PDB entry 4JHV | X-ray diffraction, 1.60 A resolution | chain A

# Chain A
Name: Laccase
Organism: Coriolopsis caperata
Sequence (496 residues; numbered 1 to 496; the number before each row is that of its first residue):
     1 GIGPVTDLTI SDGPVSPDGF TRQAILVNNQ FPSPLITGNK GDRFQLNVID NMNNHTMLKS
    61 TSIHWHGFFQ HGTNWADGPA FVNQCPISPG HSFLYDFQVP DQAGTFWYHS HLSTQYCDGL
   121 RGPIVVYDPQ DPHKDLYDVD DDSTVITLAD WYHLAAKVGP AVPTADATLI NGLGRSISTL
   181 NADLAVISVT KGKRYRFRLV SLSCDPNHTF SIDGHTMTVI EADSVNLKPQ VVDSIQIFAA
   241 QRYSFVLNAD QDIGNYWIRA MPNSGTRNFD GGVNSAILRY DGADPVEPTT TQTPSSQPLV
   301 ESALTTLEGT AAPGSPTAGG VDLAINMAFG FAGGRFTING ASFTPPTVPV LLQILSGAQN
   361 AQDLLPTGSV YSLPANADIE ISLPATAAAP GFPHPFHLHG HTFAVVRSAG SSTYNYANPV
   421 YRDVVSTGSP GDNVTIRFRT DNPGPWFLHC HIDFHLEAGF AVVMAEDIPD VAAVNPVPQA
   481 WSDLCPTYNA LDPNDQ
Disulfides: Cys85-Cys485, Cys117-Cys204
Glycans and other covalent adducts: N-acetylglucosamine (NAG) linked to Asn54, Asn433
Bound ions: Cu ion site 1: His66, His109, His451; Cu ion site 2: His111, His399, His449; Cu ion site 3: His394, Cys450, His455
Residues lining bound ligands:
  - PG6 (1-(2-methoxy-ethoxy)-2-{2-[2-(2-methoxy-ethoxy]-ethoxy}-ethane), molecule 1: Asp131, Pro132, His133, Lys134, Asp135, Leu136
  - PG6, molecule 2: Leu352, Cys485, Pro486, Asn489

# Summary
Chain A binds compound PG6. N-acetylglucosamine is covalently linked to Asn54 and Asn433. His66, His109 and
His451 coordinate Cu ion site 1. His111, His399 and His449 form the Cu ion site 2.
Chain A is Laccase (Coriolopsis caperata); the structure, T2-depleted laccase from Coriolopsis caperata, was
determined by X-ray diffraction together with 4JHU from the same study.
